PDB entry 8QZ8 | electron microscopy, 3.13 A resolution | chains B and P of the 5 polymer chains in the assembly

== Chain B ==
Molecule: Putative PB1
From: Tilapia lake virus
UniProtKB: A0A1Y9SHW4 (A0A1Y9SHW4_9VIRU); numbering as in UniProt (aligned over 1-519)
Amino-acid sequence (519 residues; row label = number of the first residue in the row):
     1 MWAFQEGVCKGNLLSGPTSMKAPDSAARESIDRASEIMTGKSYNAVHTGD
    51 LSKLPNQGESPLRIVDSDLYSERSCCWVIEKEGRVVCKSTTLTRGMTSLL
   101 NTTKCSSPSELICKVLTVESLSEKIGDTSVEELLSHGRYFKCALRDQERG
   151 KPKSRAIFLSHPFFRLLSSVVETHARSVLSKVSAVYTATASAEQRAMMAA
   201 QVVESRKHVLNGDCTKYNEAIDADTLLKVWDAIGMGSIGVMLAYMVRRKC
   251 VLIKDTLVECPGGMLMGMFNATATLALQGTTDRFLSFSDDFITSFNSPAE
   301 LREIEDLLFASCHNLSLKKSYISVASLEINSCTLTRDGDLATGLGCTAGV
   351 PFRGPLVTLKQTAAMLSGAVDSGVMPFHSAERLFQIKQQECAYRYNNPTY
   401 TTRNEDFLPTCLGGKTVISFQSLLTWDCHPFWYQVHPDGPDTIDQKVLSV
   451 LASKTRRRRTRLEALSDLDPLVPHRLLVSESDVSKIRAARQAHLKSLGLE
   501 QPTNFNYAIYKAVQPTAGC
Not modelled in the structure: 457-458, 515-519
Bound ions: Mg2+: Asp213, Asp290
Residues lining bound ligands: phosphomethylphosphonic acid guanylate ester (G2P): Arg145, Glu148, Lys151, Arg155, Ile157, Cys214, Thr215, Lys216, Tyr217, Asn218, Met266, Gly267, Asn270, Asp289, Lys319
What the authors report for this chain:
  - specificity-determining residues: Asn270 (proposed by the authors, not directly observed)

== Chain P ==
Molecule: Transcription-like product
Sequence (32 nucleotides; row label = number of the first residue in the row):
     1 AGAAUAUAAUACCAAAUUUUACUCACAAAUCA
Not modelled in the structure: 1-23

== Interface between chain B and chain P ==
Pairs across the interface (17; chain B residue first):
  Lys10(B) - C31(P)  salt bridge to the phosphate
  Asn12(B) - C31(P)  hydrogen bond to the phosphate
  Ser67(B) - C24(P)  phosphate contact
  Ser67(B) - A25(P)  phosphate contact
  Glu72(B) - C26(P)  phosphate contact
  Arg73(B) - A27(P)  salt bridge to the phosphate
  Arg149(B) - U30(P)  salt bridge to the phosphate
  Ser288(B) - A32(P)  phosphate contact
  Asp289(B) - A32(P)  hydrogen bond to the sugar
  Asp290(B) - A32(P)  sugar contact
  Asn330(B) - C31(P)  hydrogen bond to the sugar
  Asn330(B) - A32(P)  sugar contact
  Ser331(B) - C31(P)  hydrogen bond to the phosphate
  Ser331(B) - A32(P)  hydrogen bond to the phosphate
  Ala348(B) - U30(P)  phosphate contact
  Arg353(B) - A29(P)  salt bridge to the phosphate
  Gln361(B) - A28(P)  hydrogen bond to the sugar
Interface residues without a listed pair, chain B (19 interface residues in all): Tyr70, Ser71, Ala192, Phe287, Cys346

== Summary ==
The interface between chain B and chain P involves 19 residues on one side and 9 on the other, with 6 hydrogen
bonds and 4 salt bridges. Among the polar pairs are Asp289(B)-A32(P), Asn330(B)-C31(P) and Gln361(B)-A28(P).
Bound to chain B: phosphomethylphosphonic acid guanylate ester. From the paper: the specificity determinant
Asn270(B).
Here chain B is Putative PB1 (Tilapia lake virus) and chain P is Transcription-like product. Entry 8QZ8
(Tilapia Lake Virus polymerase in vRNA pre-termination state (transcriptase conformation)) was determined by
electron microscopy together with 8PSN, 8PSO, 8PSQ, 8PSS, 8PSU, 8PSX and 6 further entries from the same
study.
